PDB entry 4O3T | X-ray diffraction, 2.99 A resolution | chains A and B of the 3 polymer chains in the assembly

# Chain A
Name: Hepatocyte growth factor
Source organism: Homo sapiens
Notes: fragment: HGF-beta
UniProtKB: P14210 (HGF_HUMAN); residues 495-728 here = UniProt positions 495-728
Amino-acid sequence (240 residues; row label = number of the first residue in the row):
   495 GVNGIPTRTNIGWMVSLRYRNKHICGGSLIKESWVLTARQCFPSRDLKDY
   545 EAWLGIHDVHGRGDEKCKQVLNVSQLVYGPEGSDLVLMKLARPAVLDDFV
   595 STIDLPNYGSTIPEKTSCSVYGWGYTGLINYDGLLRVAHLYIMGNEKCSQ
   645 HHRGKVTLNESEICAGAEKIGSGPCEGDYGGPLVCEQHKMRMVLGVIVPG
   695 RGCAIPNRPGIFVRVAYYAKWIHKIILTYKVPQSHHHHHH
Disordered / not traced: 495-503, 723-734
Sequence notes: engineered mutation Gly495 (Val in P14210), Ser604 (Cys in P14210); expression tag (729-734)
UniProt features mapped onto this chain:
  - glycosylation (N-linked (GlcNAc...) asparagine): Asn566 (complex), Asn653 (complex)
Disulfides: Cys519-Cys535, Cys612-Cys679, Cys642-Cys658, Cys669-Cys697

# Chain B
Name: Hepatocyte growth factor receptor
Source organism: Homo sapiens
Notes: EC 2.7.10.1; fragment: Sema-PSI; engineered mutation(s): L303K/V304R/P305K/R306K/G307R
UniProtKB: P08581 (MET_HUMAN); residue numbers follow UniProt; this construct covers 25-567
Amino-acid sequence (551 residues; numbered 25 to 575; the number before each row is that of its first residue):
    25 ECKEALAKSEMNVNMKYQLPNFTAETPIQNVILHEHHIFLGATNYIYVLN
    75 EEDLQKVAEYKTGPVLEHPDCFPCQDCSSKANLSGGVWKDNINMALVVDT
   125 YYDDQLISCGSVNRGTCQRHVFPHNHTADIQSEVHCIFSPQIEEPSQCPD
   175 CVVSALGAKVLSSVKDRFINFFVGNTINSSYFPDHPLHSISVRRLKETKD
   225 GFMFLTDQSYIDVLPEFRDSYPIKYVHAFESNNFIYFLTVQRETLDAQTF
   275 HTRIIRFCSINSGLHSYMEMPLECILTEKRKKRSTKKEVFNILQAAYVSK
   325 PGAQLARQIGASLNDDILFGVFAQSKPDSAEPMDRSAMCAFPIKYVNDFF
   375 NKIVNKNNVRCLQHFYGPNHEHCFNRTLLRNSSGCEARRDEYRTEFTTAL
   425 QRVDLFMGQFSEVLLTSISTFIKGDLTIANLGTSEGRFMQVVVSRSGPST
   475 PHVNFLLDSHPVSPEVIVEHTLNQNGYTLVITGKKITKIPLNGLGCRHFQ
   525 SCSQCLSAPPFVQCGWCHDKCVRSEECLSGTWTQQICLPAIYKHHHHHHH
   575 H
Disordered / not traced: 25-39, 302-310, 378-381, 401-413, 565-575
Sequence notes: expression tag (568-575)
UniProt features mapped onto this chain:
  - site: Arg307, Ser308 (Cleavage)
  - glycosylation (N-linked (GlcNAc...) asparagine): Asn45, Asn106, Asn149, Asn202, Asn399, Asn405
  - natural variant: His150 (H150Y: Found in a case of cancer of unknown primary origin; uncertain significance), Asn375 (N375K: Found in lung cancer also including cases carrying EGFR mutations; uncertain significance; N375S), Cys385 (C385Y: Found in a case of cancer of unknown primary origin; uncertain significance)
Disulfides: Cys95-Cys101, Cys98-Cys160, Cys133-Cys141, Cys172-Cys175, Cys298-Cys363, Cys385-Cys397, Cys520-Cys538, Cys526-Cys561, Cys529-Cys545, Cys541-Cys551
Covalently attached groups: N-acetylglucosamine (NAG) linked to Asn106

# Interface between chain A and chain B
Residue-residue contacts (38):
  Tyr513(A) with Thr230(B)
  Lys516(A) with Glu167(B)
  Arg533(A) with Asp190(B), salt bridge
  Gln534(A) with Asp190(B); Phe192(B)
  Pro537(A) with Thr230(B); Ser286(B), hydrogen bond (backbone-side chain)
  Asp578(A) with Arg191(B), salt bridge
  Tyr619(A) with Thr222(B)
  Lys649(A) with Thr124(B), hydrogen bond (side chain-backbone); Tyr125(B), hydrogen bond (side chain-backbone); Tyr126(B), hydrogen bond (side chain-backbone); Asp127(B); Asp128(B)
  Glu656(A) with Arg191(B), salt bridge
  Cys669(A) with Thr222(B)
  Glu670(A) with Phe192(B); Arg218(B), salt bridge; Lys220(B); Glu221(B), hydrogen bond (side chain-backbone)
  Tyr673(A) with Phe192(B), hydrophobic; Glu221(B), hydrogen bond
  Val692(A) with Arg191(B)
  Pro693(A) with Tyr125(B); Asp190(B); Arg191(B); Phe192(B), hydrophobic; Glu221(B)
  Gly694(A) with Tyr125(B); Tyr126(B); Glu221(B), hydrogen bond (backbone-side chain)
  Arg695(A) with Tyr125(B), hydrogen bond (side chain-backbone); Tyr126(B)
  Gly696(A) with Tyr126(B); Glu221(B); Lys223(B)
  Cys697(A) with Glu221(B), hydrogen bond (backbone-side chain)
  Arg702(A) with Asp127(B), salt bridge
Other interface residues (no listed pair), chain A (21 interface residues in all): Phe536, Ile699
Other interface residues (no listed pair), chain B (18 interface residues in all): Leu219, Leu229

# Overview
Chain A and chain B form an interface of 21 and 18 residues respectively; the contacts include 9 hydrogen
bonds and 5 salt bridges. Polar contacts include Arg533(A)-Asp190(B), Asp578(A)-Arg191(B) and
Glu656(A)-Arg191(B). Covalently linked N-acetylglucosamine: at Asn106(B).
Chain A is Hepatocyte growth factor and chain B is Hepatocyte growth factor receptor, both from Homo sapiens;
the structure, Zymogen HGF-beta/MET with Zymogen Activator Peptide ZAP.14, was determined by X-ray diffraction
together with 4O3U from the same study.
